8C3Y - chain A; structure by electron microscopy, 3.80 A resolution.

== Chain A ==
Name: PfEMP1
From: Plasmodium falciparum HB3
UniProtKB: A0A0L7KL67 (A0A0L7KL67_PLAFX); residues 1-1234 here = UniProt positions 1-1234
Amino-acid sequence (1260 residues; numbered 1 to 1260; the number before each row is that of its first residue):
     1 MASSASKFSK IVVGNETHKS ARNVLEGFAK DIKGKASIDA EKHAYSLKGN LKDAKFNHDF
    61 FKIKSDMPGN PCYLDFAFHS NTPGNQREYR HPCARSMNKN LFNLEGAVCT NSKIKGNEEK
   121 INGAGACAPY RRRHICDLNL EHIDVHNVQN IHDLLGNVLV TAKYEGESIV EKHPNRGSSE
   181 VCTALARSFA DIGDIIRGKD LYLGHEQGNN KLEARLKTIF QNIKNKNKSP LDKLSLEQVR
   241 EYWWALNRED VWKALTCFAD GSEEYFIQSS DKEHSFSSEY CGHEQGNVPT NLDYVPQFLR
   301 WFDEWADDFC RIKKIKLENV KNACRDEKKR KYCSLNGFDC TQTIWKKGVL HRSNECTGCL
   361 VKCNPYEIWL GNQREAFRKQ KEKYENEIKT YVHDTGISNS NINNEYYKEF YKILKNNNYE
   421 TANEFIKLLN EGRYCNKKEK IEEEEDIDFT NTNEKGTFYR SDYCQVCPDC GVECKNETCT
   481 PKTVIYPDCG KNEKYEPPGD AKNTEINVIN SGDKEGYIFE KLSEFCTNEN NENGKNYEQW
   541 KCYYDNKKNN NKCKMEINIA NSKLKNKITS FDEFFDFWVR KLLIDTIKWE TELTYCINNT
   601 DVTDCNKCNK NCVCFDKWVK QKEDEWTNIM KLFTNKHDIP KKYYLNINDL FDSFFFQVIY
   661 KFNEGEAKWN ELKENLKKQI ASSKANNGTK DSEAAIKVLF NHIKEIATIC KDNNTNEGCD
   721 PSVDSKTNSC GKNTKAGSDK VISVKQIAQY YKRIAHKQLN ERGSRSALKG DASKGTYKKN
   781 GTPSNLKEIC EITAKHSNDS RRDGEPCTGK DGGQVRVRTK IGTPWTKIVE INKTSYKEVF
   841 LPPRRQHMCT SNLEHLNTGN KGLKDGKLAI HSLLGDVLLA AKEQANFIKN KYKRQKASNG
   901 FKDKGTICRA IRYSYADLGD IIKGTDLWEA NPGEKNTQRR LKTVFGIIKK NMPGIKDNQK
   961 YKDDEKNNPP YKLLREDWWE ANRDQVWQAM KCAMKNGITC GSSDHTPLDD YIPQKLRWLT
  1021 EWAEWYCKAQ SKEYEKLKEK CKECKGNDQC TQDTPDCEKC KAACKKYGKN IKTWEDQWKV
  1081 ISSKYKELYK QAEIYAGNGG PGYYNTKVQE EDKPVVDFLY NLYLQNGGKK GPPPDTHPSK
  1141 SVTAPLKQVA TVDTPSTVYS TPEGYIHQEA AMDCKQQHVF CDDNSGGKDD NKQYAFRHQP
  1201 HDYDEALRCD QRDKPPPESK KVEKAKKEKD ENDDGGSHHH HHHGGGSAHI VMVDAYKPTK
Unresolved in the structure: 1-7, 47-90, 203-210, 345-353, 408-412, 438-445, 473-487, 489-494, 722-738, 776-838, 856-867, 1041-1056, 1104-1111, 1133-1153, 1169-1260
Cystine bridges: C93-C136, C109-C127, C182-C281, C310-C435, C324-C359, C333-C356, C340-C467, C363-C464, C526-C614, C542-C553, C596-C608, C605-C719, C612-C710, C908-C1000
Differences from the reference sequence: conflict A2 (Gly in A0A0L7KL67); expression tag (1235-1260)

== Summary ==
Chain A is PfEMP1 (Plasmodium falciparum HB3); the structure, HB3VAR03 apo headstructure (PfEMP1 A), was
determined by electron microscopy (same publication as 8C44).
